PDB entry 8G70 | electron microscopy, 3.40 A resolution | chains D and K of the 12 polymer chains in the assembly

[Chain D]
Protein: Spike glycoprotein
From: Severe acute respiratory syndrome coronavirus 2
UniProt: P0DTC2 (SPIKE_SARS2); residues 14-1211 here = UniProt positions 14-1211
Amino-acid sequence (1234 residues; row label = number of the first residue in the row):
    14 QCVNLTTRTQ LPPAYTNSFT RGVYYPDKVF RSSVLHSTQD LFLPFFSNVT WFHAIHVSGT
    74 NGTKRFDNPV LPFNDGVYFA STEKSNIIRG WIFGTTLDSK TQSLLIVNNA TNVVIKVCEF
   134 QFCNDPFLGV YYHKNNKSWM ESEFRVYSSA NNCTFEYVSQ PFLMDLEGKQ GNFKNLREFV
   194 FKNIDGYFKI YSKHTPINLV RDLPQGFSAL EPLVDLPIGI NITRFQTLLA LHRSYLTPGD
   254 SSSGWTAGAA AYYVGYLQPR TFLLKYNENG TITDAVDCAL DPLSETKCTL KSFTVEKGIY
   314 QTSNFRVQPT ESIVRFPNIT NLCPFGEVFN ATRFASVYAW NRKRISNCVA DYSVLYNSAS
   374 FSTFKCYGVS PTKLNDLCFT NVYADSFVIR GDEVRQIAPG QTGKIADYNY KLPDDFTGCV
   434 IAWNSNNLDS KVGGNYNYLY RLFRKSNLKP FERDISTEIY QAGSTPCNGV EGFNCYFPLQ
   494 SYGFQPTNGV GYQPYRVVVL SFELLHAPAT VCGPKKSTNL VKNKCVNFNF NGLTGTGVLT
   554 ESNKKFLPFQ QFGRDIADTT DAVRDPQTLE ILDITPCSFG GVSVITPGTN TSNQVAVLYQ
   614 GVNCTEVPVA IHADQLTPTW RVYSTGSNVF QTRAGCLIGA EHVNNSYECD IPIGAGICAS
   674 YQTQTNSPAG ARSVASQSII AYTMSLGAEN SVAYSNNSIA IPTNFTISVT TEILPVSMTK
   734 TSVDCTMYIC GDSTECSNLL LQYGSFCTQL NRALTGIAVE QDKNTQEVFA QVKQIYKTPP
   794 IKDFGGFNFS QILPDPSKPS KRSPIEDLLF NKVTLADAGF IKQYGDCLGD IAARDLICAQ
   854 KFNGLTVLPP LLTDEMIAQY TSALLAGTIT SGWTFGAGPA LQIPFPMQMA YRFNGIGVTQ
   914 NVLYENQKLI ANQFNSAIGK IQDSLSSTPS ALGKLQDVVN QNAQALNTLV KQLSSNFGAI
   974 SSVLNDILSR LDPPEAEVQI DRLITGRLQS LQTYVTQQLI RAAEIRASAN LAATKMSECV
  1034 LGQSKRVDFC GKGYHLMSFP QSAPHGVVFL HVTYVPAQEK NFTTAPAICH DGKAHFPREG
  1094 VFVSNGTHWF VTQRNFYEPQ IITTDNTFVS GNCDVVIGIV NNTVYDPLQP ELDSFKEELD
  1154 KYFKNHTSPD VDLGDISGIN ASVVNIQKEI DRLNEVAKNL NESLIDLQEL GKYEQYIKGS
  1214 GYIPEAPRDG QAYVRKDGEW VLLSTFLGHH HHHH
Unresolved in the structure: 179-183, 623-629, 677-688, 828-853, 1148-1247
Sequence notes: conflict Gly614 (Asp in P0DTC2), Ala682 (Arg in P0DTC2), Gly683 (Arg in P0DTC2), Pro817 (Phe in P0DTC2), Pro892 (Ala in P0DTC2), Pro899 (Ala in P0DTC2), Pro942 (Ala in P0DTC2), Pro986 (Lys in P0DTC2), Pro987 (Val in P0DTC2); expression tag (1212-1247)
Disulfides: Cys15-Cys136, Cys131-Cys166, Cys291-Cys301, Cys336-Cys361, Cys379-Cys432, Cys391-Cys525, Cys480-Cys488, Cys538-Cys590, Cys617-Cys649, Cys662-Cys671, Cys738-Cys760, Cys743-Cys749, Cys1032-Cys1043, Cys1082-Cys1126
Covalent attachments: N-acetylglucosamine (NAG) linked to Asn17, Asn61, Asn74, Asn122, Asn149, Asn165, Asn234, Asn282, Asn331, Asn343, Asn603, Asn616, Asn657, Asn709, Asn717, Asn801, Asn1074, Asn1098, Asn1134
Curated features (UniProtKB/Swiss-Prot):
  - region: Asn280 to Cys301 (Putative superantigen), Arg403 to Asp405 (Integrin-binding motif), Asn448 to Phe456 (Immunodominant HLA epitope recognized by the CD8+), Pro681, Ala684 (Putative superantigen), Ser816 to Tyr837 (Fusion peptide 1), Lys835 to Phe855 (Fusion peptide 2), Asp1163 to Glu1202 (Heptad repeat 2)
  - site (Cleavage): Arg685, Ser686, Arg815, Ser816
  - glycosylation: Asn17 (N-linked (GlcNAc...) (complex) asparagine), Asn61 (N-linked (GlcNAc...) (hybrid) asparagine), Asn74 (N-linked (GlcNAc...) (complex) asparagine), Asn122 (N-linked (GlcNAc...) (hybrid) asparagine), Asn149 (N-linked (GlcNAc...) (complex) asparagine), Asn165 (N-linked (GlcNAc...) (complex) asparagine), Asn234 (N-linked (GlcNAc...) (high mannose) asparagine), Asn282 (N-linked (GlcNAc...) (complex) asparagine), Thr323 (O-linked (GalNAc) threonine), Ser325 (O-linked (HexNAc...) serine), Asn331 (N-linked (GlcNAc...) (complex) asparagine), Asn343 (N-linked (GlcNAc...) (complex) asparagine), Asn603 (N-linked (GlcNAc...) (hybrid) asparagine), Asn616 (N-linked (GlcNAc...) (complex) asparagine), Asn657 (N-linked (GlcNAc...) (complex) asparagine), Thr676 (O-linked (GlcNAc...) threonine), Thr678 (O-linked (GlcNAc...) threonine), Asn709 (N-linked (GlcNAc...) (high mannose) asparagine), Asn717 (N-linked (GlcNAc...) (hybrid) asparagine), Asn801 (N-linked (GlcNAc...) (hybrid) asparagine) and 6 more in UniProt

[Chain K]
Protein: Nanosota-6
From: Vicugna pacos
Amino-acid sequence (141 residues; each row starts with the number of its first residue; numbers below 1 keep their minus sign (Met-1 is residue -1)):
    -1 MAQVQLQESG GGLVQPGGSL RLSCVASGSV TFNSMGWYRQ APGKQRELVA QITAGGDTHY
    59 ADSVKGRFTI SEHRGKNAVY LEMHSLKPED TAVYYCHLQV PFLGGGYDYW GQGTQVTVSS
   119 GGQHHHHHHG AYPYDVPDYA S
Unresolved in the structure: -1 to 1, 120-139

[How chain D and chain K interact]
Pairs across the interface (6):
  Pro561(D) - Ser25(K)
  Arg577(D) - Ser25(K)
  Leu582(D) - Gln3(K)
  Leu582(D) - Gln5(K)
  Leu582(D) - Ala24(K)
  Leu582(D) - Ser25(K)
Also at the interface, not in a pair above, chain D (7 interface residues in all): Pro521, Phe559, Phe562, Gln580
Also at the interface, not in a pair above, chain K (8 interface residues in all): Val2, Leu4, Gly26, Val28

[Summary]
7 residues of chain D and 8 residues of chain K are in contact. N-acetylglucosamine is covalently linked to
Asn17(D), Asn61(D), Asn74(D), Asn122(D), Asn149(D) and Asn165(D) and 13 more.
Chain D is Spike glycoprotein (Severe acute respiratory syndrome coronavirus 2) and chain K is Nanosota-6
(Vicugna pacos); the structure, SARS-CoV-2 spike/nanobody mixture complex, was determined by electron
microscopy.
